PDB entry 1FW6 | X-ray diffraction, 2.70 A resolution | chains D and A of the 4 polymer chains in the assembly

[Chain D]
Molecule: 22-nt DNA strand
Sequence (22 nucleotides; row label = number of the first residue in the row):
  1951 GGACGAGCCG CCGCTAGCGT CG

[Chain A]
Protein: DNA mismatch repair protein muts
Organism: Thermus aquaticus
UniProt: Q56215 (MUTS_THEAQ); residues 1-768 here = UniProt positions 1-768
Chain sequence (768 residues; each row starts with the number of its first residue):
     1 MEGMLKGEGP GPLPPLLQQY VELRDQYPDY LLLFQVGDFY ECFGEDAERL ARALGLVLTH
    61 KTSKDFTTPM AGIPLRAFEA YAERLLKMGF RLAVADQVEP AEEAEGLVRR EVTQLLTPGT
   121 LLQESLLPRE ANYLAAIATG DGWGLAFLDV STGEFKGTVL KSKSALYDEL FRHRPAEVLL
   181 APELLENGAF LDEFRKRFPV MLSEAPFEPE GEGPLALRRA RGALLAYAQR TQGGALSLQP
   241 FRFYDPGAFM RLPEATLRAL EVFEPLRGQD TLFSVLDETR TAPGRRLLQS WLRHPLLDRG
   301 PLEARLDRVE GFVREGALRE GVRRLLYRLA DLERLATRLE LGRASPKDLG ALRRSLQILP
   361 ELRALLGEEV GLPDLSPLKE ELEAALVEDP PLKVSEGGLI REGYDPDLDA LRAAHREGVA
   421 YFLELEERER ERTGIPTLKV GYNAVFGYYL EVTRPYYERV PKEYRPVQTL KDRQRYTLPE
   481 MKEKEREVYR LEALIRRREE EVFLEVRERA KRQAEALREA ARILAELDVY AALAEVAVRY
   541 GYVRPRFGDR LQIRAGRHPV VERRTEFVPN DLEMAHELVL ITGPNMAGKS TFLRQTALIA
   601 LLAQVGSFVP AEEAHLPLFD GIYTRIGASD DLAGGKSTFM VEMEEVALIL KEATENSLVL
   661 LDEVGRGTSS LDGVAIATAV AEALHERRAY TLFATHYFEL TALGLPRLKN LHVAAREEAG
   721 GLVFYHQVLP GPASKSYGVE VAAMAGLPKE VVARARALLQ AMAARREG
Not modelled in the structure: 629-634, 766-768
Construct notes: modified residue (1, 4, 70, 88, 201, 250, 481, 574, 586, 640, 643, 744, 762)
Modified positions: Mse1, Mse4, Mse70, Mse88, Mse201, Mse250, Mse481, Mse574, Mse586, Mse640, Mse643, Mse744, Mse762 (selenomethionine; parent Met)
Metal / ion sites: Mg2+: Ser590 (together with ADP)
Small-molecule neighbours: ADP (adenosine-5'-diphosphate): Thr565, Glu566, Phe567, Val568, Asn570, Pro584, Asn585, Mse586, Ala587, Gly588, Lys589, Ser590, Thr591, His726
Swiss-Prot annotation at these positions:
  - binding site (ATP): Gly583 to Ser590

[Chain D / chain A interface]
Pairs across the interface - 16 pairs, chain D then chain A:
  DC1962(D) - Gly37(A)  phosphate contact
  DC1962(D) - Asp38(A)  sugar contact
  DG1963(D) - Gln97(A)  hydrogen bond to the phosphate
  DG1963(D) - Ala101(A)  phosphate contact
  DG1963(D) - Arg110(A)  hydrogen bond to the phosphate
  DC1964(D) - Leu16(A)  phosphate contact
  DC1964(D) - Gly106(A)  phosphate contact
  DC1964(D) - Leu107(A)  phosphate contact
  DC1964(D) - Val108(A)  hydrogen bond to the phosphate
  DC1964(D) - Arg110(A)  salt bridge to the phosphate
  DT1965(D) - Pro14(A)  phosphate contact
  DT1965(D) - Pro15(A)  phosphate contact
  DT1965(D) - Leu16(A)  hydrogen bond to the phosphate
  DA1966(D) - Ser63(A)  phosphate contact
  DA1966(D) - Lys64(A)  hydrogen bond to the phosphate
  DG1967(D) - Lys64(A)  salt bridge to the phosphate
Also at the interface, not in a pair above, chain A (14 interface residues in all): Leu17

[In short]
The interface between chain D and chain A involves 6 residues on one side and 14 on the other, with 5 hydrogen
bonds and 2 salt bridges. Polar contacts include DG1963(D)-Gln97(A), DG1963(D)-Arg110(A) and
DC1964(D)-Val108(A). Ligands of chain A: ADP.
Chain D is a 22-nt DNA strand and chain A is DNA mismatch repair protein muts (Thermus aquaticus); the
structure, Crystal structure of a taq muts-DNA-ADP ternary complex, was determined by X-ray diffraction.
